PDB entry 6OS9 | electron microscopy, 3.00 A resolution | chains B and C of the 6 polymer chains in the assembly

[Chain B]
Name: Guanine nucleotide-binding protein G(I)/G(S)/G(T) subunit beta-1
From: Homo sapiens
UniProt: P62873 (GBB1_HUMAN); residue numbers follow UniProt; this construct covers 2-340
Chain sequence (344 residues; numbered -3 to 340; the number before each row is that of its first residue; numbers below 1 keep their minus sign (Pro-3 is residue -3)):
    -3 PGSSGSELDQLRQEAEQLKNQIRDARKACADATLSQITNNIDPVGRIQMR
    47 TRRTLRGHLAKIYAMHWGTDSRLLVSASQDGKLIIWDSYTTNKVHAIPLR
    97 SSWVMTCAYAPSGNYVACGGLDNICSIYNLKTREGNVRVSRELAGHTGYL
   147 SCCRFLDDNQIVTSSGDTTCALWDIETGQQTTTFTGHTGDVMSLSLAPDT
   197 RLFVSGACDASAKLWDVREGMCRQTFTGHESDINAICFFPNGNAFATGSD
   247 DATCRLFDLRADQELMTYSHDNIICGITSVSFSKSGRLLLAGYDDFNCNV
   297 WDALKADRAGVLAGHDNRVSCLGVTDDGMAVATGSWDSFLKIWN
Not modelled in the structure: -3 to 2
Construct notes: expression tag (-3 to 1)
Disulfide bonds: Cys121-Cys149
Curated features (UniProtKB/Swiss-Prot):
  - modified residue: Ser2 (N-acetylserine), His266 (Phosphohistidine)

[Chain C]
Name: Guanine nucleotide-binding protein G(I)/G(S)/G(O) subunit gamma-2
From: Homo sapiens
UniProt: P59768 (GBG2_HUMAN); residues 1-71 here = UniProt positions 1-71
Chain sequence (71 residues; numbered 1 to 71; the number before each row is that of its first residue):
     1 MASNNTASIAQARKLVEQLKMEANIDRIKVSKAAADLMAYCEAHAKEDPL
    51 LTPVPASENPFREKKFFCAIL
Not modelled in the structure: 1-8, 62-71
Curated features (UniProtKB/Swiss-Prot):
  - modified residue: Ala2 (N-acetylalanine), Cys68 (Cysteine methyl ester)
  - lipidation: Cys68 (S-geranylgeranyl cysteine)

[Chain B / chain C interface]
Contacting residue pairs (78):
  Leu7(B) - Ala12(C)
  Leu7(B) - Arg13(C)
  Leu7(B) - Val16(C)
  Glu10(B) - Val16(C)
  Ala11(B) - Val16(C)  hydrophobic
  Ala11(B) - Leu19(C)
  Leu14(B) - Val16(C)
  Leu14(B) - Leu19(C)  hydrophobic
  Leu14(B) - Lys20(C)
  Lys15(B) - Leu19(C)
  Ile18(B) - Leu19(C)
  Ile18(B) - Ala23(C)  hydrophobic
  Cys25(B) - Arg27(C)
  Cys25(B) - Ile28(C)
  Cys25(B) - Lys29(C)
  Cys25(B) - Val30(C)
  Ala26(B) - Val30(C)  hydrophobic
  Asp27(B) - Lys29(C)
  Asp27(B) - Val30(C)
  Asp27(B) - Ser31(C)  hydrogen bond
  Ala28(B) - Val30(C)
  Leu30(B) - Ala34(C)  hydrophobic
  Ile33(B) - Ala34(C)  hydrophobic
  Ile33(B) - Met38(C)  hydrophobic
  Ile37(B) - Met38(C)  hydrophobic
  Ile43(B) - Leu50(C)
  Ile43(B) - Leu51(C)
  Met45(B) - Leu50(C)  hydrophobic
  Arg48(B) - Asn59(C)
  Arg48(B) - Phe61(C)
  Arg49(B) - Phe61(C)
  Ser84(B) - Phe61(C)
  Tyr85(B) - Pro60(C)
  Tyr85(B) - Phe61(C)  hydrophobic
  Thr181(B) - Lys14(C)
  Met217(B) - Met21(C)  hydrophobic
  Cys218(B) - Gln18(C)
  Cys218(B) - Met21(C)
  Cys218(B) - Glu22(C)
  Arg219(B) - Glu22(C)
  Gln220(B) - Ile25(C)
  Thr221(B) - Glu22(C)  hydrogen bond
  Phe235(B) - Leu37(C)  hydrophobic
  Phe235(B) - Tyr40(C)  hydrophobic
  Phe235(B) - Cys41(C)  hydrophobic
  Pro236(B) - Tyr40(C)
  Asn237(B) - Tyr40(C)
  Asp254(B) - Leu37(C)
  Arg256(B) - Arg27(C)
  Arg256(B) - Ile28(C)
  Arg256(B) - Asp36(C)  salt bridge
  Asp258(B) - Arg27(C)  salt bridge
  Gln259(B) - Val30(C)
  Leu261(B) - Val30(C)  hydrophobic
  Leu261(B) - Leu37(C)  hydrophobic
  Ser279(B) - Asp48(C)  hydrogen bond
  Lys280(B) - Glu47(C)  hydrogen bond (side chain-backbone)
  Lys280(B) - Asp48(C)
  Lys280(B) - Pro49(C)
  Ser281(B) - Tyr40(C)
  Ser281(B) - Cys41(C)
  Ser281(B) - His44(C)
  Ser281(B) - Asp48(C)  hydrogen bond
  Gly282(B) - Cys41(C)
  Arg283(B) - Cys41(C)
  Arg283(B) - Glu42(C)  salt bridge
  Arg283(B) - Leu51(C)
  Leu284(B) - Asp48(C)
  Leu300(B) - Cys41(C)  hydrophobic
  Gly324(B) - Pro49(C)
  Gly324(B) - Leu50(C)
  Met325(B) - Pro49(C)  hydrophobic
  Met325(B) - Leu50(C)
  Met325(B) - Pro60(C)
  Ala326(B) - Phe61(C)  hydrophobic
  Val327(B) - Leu50(C)  hydrophobic
  Asn340(B) - Asn59(C)  hydrogen bond
  Asn340(B) - Phe61(C)
Interface residues without a listed pair, chain B (53 interface residues in all): Leu4, Ala21, Arg22, Thr34, Ala240, Leu252, Ala257, Ile338
Interface residues without a listed pair, chain C (36 interface residues in all): Ile9, Asp26, Ala33, Ala45

[In short]
53 residues of chain B face 36 of chain C across their interface, with 6 hydrogen bonds and 3 salt bridges.
Polar contacts include Arg256(B)-Asp36(C), Asp258(B)-Arg27(C) and Arg283(B)-Glu42(C).
Here chain B is Guanine nucleotide-binding protein G(I)/G(S)/G(T) subunit beta-1 and chain C is Guanine
nucleotide-binding protein G(I)/G(S)/G(O) subunit gamma-2, both from Homo sapiens. Entry 6OS9 (human
Neurotensin Receptor 1 (hNTSR1) - Gi1 Protein Complex in canonical conformation (C state)) was determined by
electron microscopy, deposited together with 6OSA.
